4XSX - chains C and E of the 6 polymer chains in the assembly; structure by X-ray diffraction, 3.71 A resolution.

# Chain C
Protein: DNA-directed RNA polymerase subunit beta
Source organism: Escherichia coli O139:H28 (strain E24377A / ETEC)
Notes: EC 2.7.7.6
Reference sequence: A7ZUK1 (RPOB_ECO24); residue numbers follow UniProt; this construct covers 1-1342
Chain sequence (1342 residues; row label = number of the first residue in the row):
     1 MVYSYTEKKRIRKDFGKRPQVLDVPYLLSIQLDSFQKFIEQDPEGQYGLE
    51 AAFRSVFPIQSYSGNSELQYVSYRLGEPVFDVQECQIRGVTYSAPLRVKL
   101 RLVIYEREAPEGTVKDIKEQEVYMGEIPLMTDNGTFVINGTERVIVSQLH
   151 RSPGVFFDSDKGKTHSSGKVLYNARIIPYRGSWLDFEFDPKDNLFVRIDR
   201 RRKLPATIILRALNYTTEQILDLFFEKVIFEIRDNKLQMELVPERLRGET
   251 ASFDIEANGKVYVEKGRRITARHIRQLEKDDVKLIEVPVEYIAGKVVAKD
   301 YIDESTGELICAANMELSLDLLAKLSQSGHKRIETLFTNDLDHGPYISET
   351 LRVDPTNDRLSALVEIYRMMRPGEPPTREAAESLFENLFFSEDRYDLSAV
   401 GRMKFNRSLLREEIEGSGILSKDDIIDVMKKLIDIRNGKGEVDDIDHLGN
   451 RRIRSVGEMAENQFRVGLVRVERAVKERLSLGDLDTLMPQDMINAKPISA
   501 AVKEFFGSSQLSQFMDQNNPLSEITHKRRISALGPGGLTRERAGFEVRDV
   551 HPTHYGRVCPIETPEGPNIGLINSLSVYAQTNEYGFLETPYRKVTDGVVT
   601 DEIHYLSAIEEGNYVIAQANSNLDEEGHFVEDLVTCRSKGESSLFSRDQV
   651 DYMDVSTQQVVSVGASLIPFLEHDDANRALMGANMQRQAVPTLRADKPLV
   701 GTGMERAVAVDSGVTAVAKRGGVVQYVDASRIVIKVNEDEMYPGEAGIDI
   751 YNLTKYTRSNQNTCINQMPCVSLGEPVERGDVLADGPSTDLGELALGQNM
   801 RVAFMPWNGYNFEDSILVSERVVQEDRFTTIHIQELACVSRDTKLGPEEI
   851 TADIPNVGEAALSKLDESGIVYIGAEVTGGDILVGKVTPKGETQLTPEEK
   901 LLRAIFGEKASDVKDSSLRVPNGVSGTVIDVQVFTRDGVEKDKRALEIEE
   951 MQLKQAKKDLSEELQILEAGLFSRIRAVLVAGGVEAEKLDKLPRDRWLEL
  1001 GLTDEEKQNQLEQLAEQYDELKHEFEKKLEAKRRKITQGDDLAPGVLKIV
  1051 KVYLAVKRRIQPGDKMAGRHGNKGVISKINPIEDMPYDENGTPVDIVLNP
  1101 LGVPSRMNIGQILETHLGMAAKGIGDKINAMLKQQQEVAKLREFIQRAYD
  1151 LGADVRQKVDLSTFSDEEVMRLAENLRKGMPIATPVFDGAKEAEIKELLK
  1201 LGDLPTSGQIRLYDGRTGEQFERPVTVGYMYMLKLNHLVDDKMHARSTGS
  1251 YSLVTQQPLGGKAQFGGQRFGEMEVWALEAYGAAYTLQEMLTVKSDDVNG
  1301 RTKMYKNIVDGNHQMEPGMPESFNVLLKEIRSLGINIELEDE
Not modelled in the structure: 1-2
Curated features (UniProtKB/Swiss-Prot):
  - modified residue (N6-acetyllysine): Lys1022, Lys1200
Ligand contacts: 42S (N'-hydroxy-N-phenyl-3-(trifluoromethyl)benzenecarboximidamide): Val550, His551, Pro552, Tyr555, Arg637, Gly640, Glu641, Ser642
What the authors report for this chain:
  - binding site for 42S: Arg637, Gly640, Glu641, Ser642
  - mutagenesis - P560L, E562V, R637C, R637S, S642F, S642P: increased growth in response to CBR compounds (citing earlier work)
  - mutagenesis - P552L: increased growth (citing earlier work)
  - contacts within the chain: Thr525-Glu562 (hydrogen bond), Glu562-Ser662 (hydrogen bond), Glu562-Arg687

# Chain E
Protein: DNA-directed RNA polymerase subunit omega
Source organism: Citrobacter koseri (strain ATCC BAA-895 / CDC 4225-83 / SGSC4696)
Notes: EC 2.7.7.6
Reference sequence: A8ARN6 (RPOZ_CITK8); numbering as in UniProt (aligned over 1-91)
Chain sequence (91 residues; numbered 1 to 91; the number before each row is that of its first residue):
     1 MARVTVQDAVEKIGNRFDLVLVAARRARQMQVGGKDPLVPEENDKTTVIA
    51 LREIEEGLINNQILDVRERQEQQEQEAAELQAVTAIAEGRR
Not modelled in the structure: 1, 91

# Chain C / chain E interface
Contacting residue pairs (7):
  Gly1282(C) - Phe17(E)
  Gly1311(C) - Gln31(E)
  Asn1312(C) - Gln31(E)
  Asn1312(C) - Val32(E)
  His1313(C) - Arg28(E)  hydrogen bond (backbone-side chain)
  His1313(C) - Gln31(E)  hydrogen bond (backbone-side chain)
  Gln1314(C) - Arg28(E)  hydrogen bond
Also at the interface, not in a pair above, chain C (6 interface residues in all): Tyr1285
Also at the interface, not in a pair above, chain E (5 interface residues in all): Leu21

# Summary
6 residues of chain C face 5 of chain E across their interface; the contacts include 3 hydrogen bonds. Among
the polar pairs are His1313(C)-Arg28(E), His1313(C)-Gln31(E) and Gln1314(C)-Arg28(E). From the paper: a
binding site for 42S at Arg637(C), Gly640(C) and Glu641(C) among others; P560L, E562V and R637C of chain C,
among others, increase growth in response to CBR compounds; 7 substitutions were tested in all.
Here chain C is DNA-directed RNA polymerase subunit beta (Escherichia coli O139:H28 (strain E24377A / ETEC))
and chain E is DNA-directed RNA polymerase subunit omega (Citrobacter koseri (strain ATCC BAA-895 / CDC
4225-83 / SGSC4696)). Entry 4XSX (Crystal structure of CBR 703 bound to Escherichia coli RNA polymerase
holoenzyme) was determined by X-ray diffraction (same publication as 4XSY and 4XSZ).
